Entry 8OGE (X-ray diffraction, 1.46 A resolution); this record covers chain A.

Chain A:
Protein: Carbonic anhydrase 2
From: Homo sapiens
Notes: EC 4.2.1.1, 4.2.1.69
Reference sequence: P00918 (CAH2_HUMAN); the author numbering skips numbers that UniProt does not, so the offset changes along the chain: 1-125 = UniProt 1-125; 127-261 = UniProt 126-260
Amino-acid sequence (260 residues; numbered 1 to 261; 1 number in that range is skipped by the numbering (no residue carries it; nothing is unmodelled there); the number before each row is that of its first residue):
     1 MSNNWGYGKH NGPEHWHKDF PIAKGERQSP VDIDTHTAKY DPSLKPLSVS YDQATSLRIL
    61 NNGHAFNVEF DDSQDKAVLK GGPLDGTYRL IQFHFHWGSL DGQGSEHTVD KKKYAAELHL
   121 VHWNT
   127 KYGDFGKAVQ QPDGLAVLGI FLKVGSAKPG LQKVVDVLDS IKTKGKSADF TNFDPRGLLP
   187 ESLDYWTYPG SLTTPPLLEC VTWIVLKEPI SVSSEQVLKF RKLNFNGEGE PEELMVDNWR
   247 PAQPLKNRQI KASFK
Not modelled in the structure: 1-3
Sequence notes: engineered mutation Asn3 (His in P00918), Asn4 (His in P00918)
Curated features (UniProtKB/Swiss-Prot):
  - active site: His64 (Proton donor/acceptor)
  - binding site (Zn(2+)): His94, His96, His119
  - binding site (substrate): Thr199, Thr200
  - site: Tyr7 (Fine-tunes the proton-transfer properties of H-64), Asn62 (Fine-tunes the proton-transfer properties of H-64), Asn67 (Fine-tunes the proton-transfer properties of H-64), Gln92 (Involved in the binding of some activators, including histamine and L-histidine)
  - modified residue: Ser2 (N-acetylserine), Ser166 (Phosphoserine), Ser173 (Phosphoserine)
Bound ions: Co2+: His94, His96, His119 (together with thiocyanate ion); 4-(hydroxymercury)benzoic acid Hg: Gln137, Glu205
Residues lining bound ligands: 4-(hydroxymercury)benzoic acid (HGB): Val135, Gln136, Gln137, Pro138, Glu205, Cys206
Reported in the primary citation:
  - Co2+ coordination: His94, His96, His119

In short:
Bound to chain A: 4-(hydroxymercury)benzoic acid. His94, His96 and His119 form the Co2+ site. Gln137 and
Glu205 form the 4-(hydroxymercury)benzoic acid Hg site. From UniProt: active-site residue His64, 3
Zn2+-binding residues and substrate-binding residues Thr199 and Thr200. The paper reports Co2+ coordination by
His94, His96 and His119.
Chain A is Carbonic anhydrase 2 (Homo sapiens); the structure, Structure of cobalt(II) substituted double
mutant human carbonic anhydrase II bound to thiocyanate, was determined by X-ray diffraction (same publication
as 8OGD).
